5X2U - chains A and D of the 4 polymer chains in the assembly; structure by X-ray diffraction, 2.53 A resolution.

Chain A:
Protein: Hemoglobin subunit alpha
Source organism: Homo sapiens
UniProtKB: P69905 (HBA_HUMAN); residues 1-141 here correspond to UniProt positions 2-142 (UniProt number = residue number + 1)
Amino-acid sequence (141 residues; row label = number of the first residue in the row):
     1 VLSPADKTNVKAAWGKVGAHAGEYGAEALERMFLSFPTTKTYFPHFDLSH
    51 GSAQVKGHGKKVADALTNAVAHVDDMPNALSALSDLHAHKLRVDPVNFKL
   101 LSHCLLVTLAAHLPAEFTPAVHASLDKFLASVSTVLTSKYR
Unresolved in the structure: 1
Curated features (UniProtKB/Swiss-Prot):
  - binding site (O2): H58
  - binding site (heme b): H87
  - site: T8, N9 (Microbial infection: Cleavage), K11 (Not glycated), A13, W14 (Microbial infection: Cleavage), Y24, G25 (Microbial infection: Cleavage), L29, E30 (Microbial infection: Cleavage), H45, F46 (Microbial infection: Cleavage), D47, L48 (Microbial infection: Cleavage), S52, A53 (Microbial infection: Cleavage), V55, K56 (Microbial infection: Cleavage), K56 (Not glycated), G59, K60 (Microbial infection: Cleavage), K60 (Not glycated), K90 (Not glycated), L91, R92 (Microbial infection: Cleavage), K99 (Not glycated), L106, V107 (Microbial infection: Cleavage), T108, L109 (Microbial infection: Cleavage), V121, H122 (Microbial infection: Cleavage), S133, T134 (Microbial infection: Cleavage)
  - modified residue: S3 (Phosphoserine), K7 (N6-succinyllysine), T8 (Phosphothreonine), K11 (N6-succinyllysine), K16 (N6-acetyllysine), Y24 (Phosphotyrosine), S35 (Phosphoserine), K40 (N6-succinyllysine), S49 (Phosphoserine), S102 (Phosphoserine), T108 (Phosphothreonine), S124 (Phosphoserine), S131 (Phosphoserine), T134 (Phosphothreonine), T137 (Phosphothreonine), S138 (Phosphoserine)
  - glycosylation (N-linked (Glc) (glycation) lysine): K7, K16, K40, K61
Metal / ion sites: protoporphyrin IX containing ni(II) Ni near H87 (its only coordinating residue here)
Residues lining bound ligands: protoporphyrin IX containing ni(II) (HNI): M32, T39, Y42, F43, H45, F46, H58, K61, V62, A65, L66, L83, L86, H87, L91, V93, N97, F98, L101, L105, V132, L136

Chain D:
Protein: Hemoglobin subunit beta
Source organism: Homo sapiens
UniProtKB: P68871 (HBB_HUMAN); residues 1-146 here correspond to UniProt positions 2-147 (UniProt number = residue number + 1)
Amino-acid sequence (146 residues; each row starts with the number of its first residue):
     1 VHLTPEEKSAVTALWGKVNVDEVGGEALGRLLVVYPWTQRFFESFGDLST
    51 PDAVMGNPKVKAHGKKVLGAFSDGLAHLDNLKGTFATLSELHCDKLHVDP
   101 ENFRLLGNVLVCVLAHHFGKEFTPPVQAAYQKVVAGVANALAHKYH
Unresolved in the structure: 1
Curated features (UniProtKB/Swiss-Prot):
  - binding site ((2R)-2,3-bisphosphoglycerate): V1, H2, K82, H143
  - binding site (heme b): H63, H92
  - site: E7, K8 (Microbial infection: Cleavage), G25, E26 (Microbial infection: Cleavage), G29, R30 (Microbial infection: Cleavage), Y35, P36 (Microbial infection: Cleavage), W37, T38 (Microbial infection: Cleavage), F45, G46 (Microbial infection: Cleavage), D52, A53 (Microbial infection: Cleavage), G56, N57 (Microbial infection: Cleavage), K59 (Not glycated), F71, S72 (Microbial infection: Cleavage), G74, L75 (Microbial infection: Cleavage), K82 (Not glycated), T84, F85 (Microbial infection: Cleavage), H92, C93 (Microbial infection: Cleavage), K95 (Not glycated), R104, L105 (Microbial infection: Cleavage), L110, V111 (Microbial infection: Cleavage), G119, K120 (Microbial infection: Cleavage), F122, T123 (Microbial infection: Cleavage), A128, A129 (Microbial infection: Cleavage) and 2 more in UniProt
  - modified residue: V1 (N-acetylvaline), S9 (Phosphoserine), T12 (Phosphothreonine), S44 (Phosphoserine), T50 (Phosphothreonine), K59 (N6-acetyllysine), K82 (N6-acetyllysine), T87 (Phosphothreonine), C93 (S-nitrosocysteine), K144 (N6-acetyllysine)
  - glycosylation: V1 (N-linked (Glc) (glycation) valine), K8 (N-linked (Glc) (glycation) lysine), K17 (N-linked (Glc) (glycation) lysine), K66 (N-linked (Glc) (glycation) lysine), K120 (N-linked (Glc) (glycation) lysine), K144 (N-linked (Glc) (glycation) lysine)
Metal / ion sites: protoporphyrin IX containing ni(II) Ni near H92 (its only coordinating residue here)
Residues lining bound ligands: protoporphyrin IX containing ni(II) (HNI): L31, T38, F41, F42, H63, K66, V67, A70, F71, F85, L88, L91, H92, L96, V98, N102, F103, L106, L141

Interface between chain A and chain D:
Contacting residue pairs (20; chain A residue first):
  T38(A) - H97(D)
  T38(A) - Y145(D)
  T41(A) - R40(D)  hydrogen bond (backbone-side chain)
  T41(A) - H97(D)
  Y42(A) - R40(D)
  L91(A) - R40(D)
  R92(A) - P36(D)  hydrogen bond (side chain-backbone)
  R92(A) - W37(D)
  R92(A) - Q39(D)  hydrogen bond
  R92(A) - R40(D)
  D94(A) - W37(D)
  D94(A) - D99(D)
  D94(A) - N102(D)  hydrogen bond
  P95(A) - W37(D)
  V96(A) - D99(D)
  V96(A) - E101(D)
  Y140(A) - P36(D)  hydrophobic
  Y140(A) - W37(D)
  R141(A) - V33(D)
  R141(A) - P36(D)
Other interface residues (no listed pair), chain A (11 interface residues in all): V93

In short:
Chain A and chain D form an interface of 11 and 10 residues respectively, with 4 hydrogen bonds. Among the
polar pairs are T41(A)-R40(D), R92(A)-P36(D) and R92(A)-Q39(D). Chain A binds protoporphyrin IX containing
ni(II). Bound to chain D: protoporphyrin IX containing ni(II).
Here chain A is Hemoglobin subunit alpha and chain D is Hemoglobin subunit beta, both from Homo sapiens. Entry
5X2U (Direct Observation of Conformational Population Shifts in Hemoglobin: Crystal Structure of Half-Liganded
Hemoglobin after Adding 80 ...) was determined by X-ray diffraction together with 5X2S, 5X2R and 5X2T from the
same study.
